5ANC - chains A and N of the 11 polymer chains in the assembly; structure by electron microscopy, 4.20 A resolution (low resolution: residue-level contacts below are approximate; hydrogen-bond / salt-bridge calls are withheld).

# Chain A
Protein: 60S ribosomal protein L3
Source organism: Dictyostelium discoideum
Reference sequence: P34113 (RL3_DICDI); numbering as in UniProt (aligned over 1-398)
Sequence (398 residues; row label = number of the first residue in the row):
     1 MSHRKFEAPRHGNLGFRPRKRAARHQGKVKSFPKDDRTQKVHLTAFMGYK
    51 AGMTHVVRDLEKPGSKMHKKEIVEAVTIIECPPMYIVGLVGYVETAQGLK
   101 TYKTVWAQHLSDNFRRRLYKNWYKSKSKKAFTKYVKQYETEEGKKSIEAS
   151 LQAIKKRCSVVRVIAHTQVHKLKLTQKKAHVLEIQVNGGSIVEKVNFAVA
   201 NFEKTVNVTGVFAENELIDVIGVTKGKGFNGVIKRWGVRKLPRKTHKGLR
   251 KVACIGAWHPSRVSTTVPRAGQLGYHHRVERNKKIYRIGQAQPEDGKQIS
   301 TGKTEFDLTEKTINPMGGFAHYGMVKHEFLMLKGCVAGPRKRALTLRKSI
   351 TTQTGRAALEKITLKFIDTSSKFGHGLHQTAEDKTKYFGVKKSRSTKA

# Chain N
Molecule: 26S ribosomal RNA
Source organism: Dictyostelium discoideum
Sequence (3741 nucleotides; row label = number of the first residue in the row):
     1 UCCGCCUCACCUUUGUAAGAUUACCCGCUGAACUUAAGCAUAUCAGUAAG
    51 CGGAGGAAAAGAAACUAACUAGGAUUCCGUCAGUAACGGCGAGUGAAGAC
   101 GGAAUAGCCCAAGGUUCAAACCUGGAUCUCUUCGAGGUUAGGUGAUGUGA
   151 CCUAUGGACUGAUGGAGCCCGCUGUUGUGACUGCUAAUUCCGUUUGGAAU
   201 UUCGAGUCGUAGAAGGUGAUAACCCUGUUCGCAGUAUCACAACAGUUGGA
   251 CUUUGCCAUUAGCUCCACGAGUAGGAAUGUCUGAAAUUGCAUUCUGAAUG
   301 GGUGAUAAGAUUCAUCCAAGGCUAAAUAUAUGUUAGGAGAUCGAUAGCAU
   351 ACAAGUACCGUGAGGGAAAGGUGAAAAGAACUUUGAAAAAAGGUUUAAAA
   401 GUAUUUGACACCGUUUAUGUGGAAGCGUUUACUUGGACCCCGAUUAAUGA
   451 CGUCGGUUUAGCUCUAAUUCUUAGGUGGCCAAAGUAGAGUGUUACGUGCU
   501 GAUCAAAAGGUAACGGACAUUUGAUUCAUUGGUUAUCGACGAGGAAGGUA
   551 CUCUAAAUCGGCCAGUUACUAACGGGUGAGAUCUGAUGUUUAUAAAAUGG
   601 GGGAUGAGGCUUAUCGGCUUGCUGGUGGCUCGCUCUCAAUAAUGGAUAUU
   651 GGGUUUCAUCAAGAGUGCAAAAUGGUGGCAAUUCACUAUUAGUGGUUAUU
   701 AAUUUUGUUUGCGUGGCUUGGCCUUGUCUACAGGUUAUCUUCGGAUGGCU
   751 UGUAGCUUUGUUGAACGCGUGGGCUUAAUGUUGUGAUUCUAGUAGCGUUA
   801 CCAUAUCGUUAGAGUGGGUUCAAUAAAUGUCCCGUCUUGAAACACGGAUC
   851 AAGGAGGCCGUUUUGUGUGCGAGUGUAAGAGUAAUUAAAACUCUGACGCG
   901 UAUUGAAAGAAAGAAUACUCCAAAAGAUCGUAACUACGGUUACCUUCUGU
   951 AAGGAGUGCCCGAAUCAUGAGAACUCUGUUUCGAAAGGAUUUGCGGUUGA
  1001 GCACCUAGAAUGGGACCCGAAAGGUUGUGAACUAUGCCUGAGGAAGGCGA
  1051 AGUCAGGGGAAACUCUGAUGGAGGCUUGUCGCAAUGCUGACGUGCAAAUC
  1101 GCUUGUCUAACUUGGGUAUAGGGGCGAAAGACUAAUCGAACAACCUAGUA
  1151 GCUGGUUCCUUCCGAAGUUUCCCUCAGGAUAGCUGGAGCAGUAUUCUAGU
  1201 UCCAUCUUGUAAAGACAAUGAUUAGCAGUUUCGGGGGCGUAAUGCUCUCA
  1251 GCUGAUUCUCAAACUCUGAACGGGUGGGUAUCAUUUUAAUUCACUUAAUU
  1301 GGAUUUUAAAAUUAAAUUGCACAUGUGCAAUGAAAAAUAGGAGCUCUUAG
  1351 UGGGCCAUUUUUGGUAAGCAGAACUGGCGAUGUGGGUUGAACCAAAUAUU
  1401 GGGAUAAGACGUCUAACAUUCACUAAUAGAUACCACAAAAGGUGUUAGUU
  1451 CAUUAAGACAGCAGGACGGUGGCCAUGGAAGUCGGUAUCCGCUAAGGAGU
  1501 GUGUAACAACUCACCUGCCAAAUGGACUAGCCCUGAAAAUGGAUGACGCU
  1551 AGCAGUGGAUGGUCGAUGCCCAAUCGUUAAAAGAAGUGAUAAUACUUUUA
  1601 ACGUGUAGGAAGGCGUGAAGGUAACGUAGAAGCUUGAAUGUGAAUUCGAG
  1651 UGGAGUUGUCUUUAGUGCAGAUCUUGAUGGUAGUAGCAAAUAUUCAAAAG
  1701 AAUUUACUUUGAAGGCCGAAGUGGGGAAGGGUUCCAUAACAAUGGAAUUC
  1751 ACUUAUGGGUGAGUCGAUCCUAAGGUUUGGGUUAACUCUCUCUAAUAAGG
  1801 UUACUAGGUCAUUGGAUCGAAAGUGAAGGUGGCUUUAACACUAGUGACUU
  1851 UAUAGGCCGAAAGGGAAGCGGGUUAAAAUUCCUGCACCAUCGAAUGGGAU
  1901 AUUAGGGUAACCGAUCGUAAUCCGGGACAUCAAUUGGCGGUCGAGGAAGA
  1951 GUUAUCUUUUCUUGUUAACAUUGUCUUGGGGUCCUCCGAAUCAGGUCAAC
  2001 UGGAGACGAGGAUUCAUCGCACAAUGGAAGAGCACAGUCCUUUGGAUUGG
  2051 GUCUCGCAUCCGCUAAAUGGUCCUUGAAAACCGGAUUAUGGUAUUUAAUC
  2101 CUAUUUGGUGUUCGUACCAAUAACCACAUCAGGUCUCCAAGGUGAAUAGC
  2151 CUCUGGUCAAAUGUAUUAAUGUAGAUAAGGGAAGUCGGCAAAACCGAUCU
  2201 GUAACUUCGGGAUAAGGAUUGGCUCUAAAGGCUGGUGGAGUGGACAUAUU
  2251 GGAGUUUGCUAUUUGUUUUUUACUUUUAGGAUGGGCAACUGUUUUGAAGG
  2301 UUUAAGAUGGGUGGUAAUUCUUUCCAAUGUGAGGGCUUGCUCGUUCUGCU
  2351 UUACGAUUAACAGCUAAUUUAGAACUGUGACGAUCACCGGGAAUCCAACU
  2401 GUUUAAUUAAAACAAAGCAUUGCGAUAAGCUUAAAAGCUUUUGACGCAAU
  2451 GUGAUUUCUGCCCAGUGCUCUGAAUGUCAAAGUGAAGAGAUUCAACCUAG
  2501 CACGGGUAAACGGCGGGAGUAACUAUGACUCUCUUAAGGUAGCCAAAUGC
  2551 CUCGUCAUCUAAUUAGUGACGCGCAUGAAUGGAUCAAUGAGAUUCCCACU
  2601 GUCCCUAACUACUAUACAGCGAAACCACUGCAAGGGGAACGGGCCUUGCA
  2651 AAAACAGCGGGGAAAGAAGACCCUGUUGAGCUUGACUCUAGUCUGAUAUU
  2701 GCAUAGUGACCUAAAAGGUGUAGAAUAGGUGGGAGGGGCAACCCGACGGU
  2751 GAAAUACCACCCCUUUUGGCGUUACUUUGCUAACUUGGAAUAACAGUACC
  2801 UCAUAAUUCAUUUUAUGAUGGUUUUGGUGAAUAAGCGGAUCAACCACGGG
  2851 UGAAAUCUGUGCAAAUUGGGCAACUGAUUUGUAUAGCAAAGUAGUCCCUC
  2901 UGGUCCCGUAUUAUGUCGACCAAGAACAGUUUCAGGUGGGGAGUUUGGCU
  2951 GGGGCGGCACAUUUGUUAAAAGAUAACGCAAGUGUCCAAAGGCAGGCUCA
  3001 GUGAGAACAGAAAUCUCACGUAGAGUAAAAGGGCAAAAGCCUGCUUGAUU
  3051 CUGAUUUUCAGUACUAAUCGGAACUGGGAAACCAGGGCCUAUCGAUCCUU
  3101 UAUGUGCUUAAAUCUUAACCCUAGAGGUGUCAGAAAAGUUACCACAGGGA
  3151 UAACUGGCUUGUGGCAGCCAAGCGCUCAUAGCGACGCUGCUUUUUGAUCC
  3201 UUCGAUGUCGGCUCUUCUUAUCAUUGUGAAGCAGAAUUCACAAAGUGUUG
  3251 GAUUGUUCACCCACUAACAAGGAACGUGAGCUGGGUUUAGACCGUCGUGA
  3301 GACAGGUUAGUUUUACCCUACUGUUGUCAAUUGUUUGCGUAAUAGUAGCA
  3351 UGAUUUAGUACGAGAGGAACUGUCAUGCCGGAUCACUGGUCUGUAGGUUU
  3401 AUUUGACAAAAUAGUGACCUGCCGCUACCAUCCGUUGGAUAAUGGCUGAA
  3451 CGCCUCUAAGUCAGAAUCCAUUCUAGAAACGCAAACCAAAUGCUUUAGAG
  3501 UGUGAAUGUUGUAGGUAACAUUAGGUUGUUGGUGGGGGACCACUUUCAAC
  3551 UUUAAACCAUAUGAUUAAUCGCUGUUACACUGCAGUUUCCUUCCGGUUAU
  3601 UGUGGUGGGUGGCUAAAUUCUAAUUUAUAUCCUCGUUCCGCUCAACUCUU
  3651 CGAUUGUAGACGACUAUCAAAUGAACUAGGUGCUGUAAGCUUCCGAGUAG
  3701 CGUUCAGUUACGAGGGGUUGAGGCUUUUCCAUUAGUUCUUU
Unresolved in the structure: 1-1220, 1271-1355, 1603-2391, 2701-2924, 3481-3741
Sequence notes: conflict C3119 (G in FR733594.)

# Chain A / chain N interface
Residue-residue contacts (236):
  Met1(A) - G3272(N)
  Met1(A) - A3273(N)
  Met1(A) - G3276(N)
  Met1(A) - U3277(N)
  Ser2(A) - G3271(N)
  Ser2(A) - G3272(N)
  His3(A) - C3214(N)
  His3(A) - U3215(N)
  His3(A) - U3216(N)
  His3(A) - G3276(N)
  Arg4(A) - G3211(N)
  Arg4(A) - C3212(N)
  Arg4(A) - C3214(N)
  Arg4(A) - U3257(N)
  Arg4(A) - C3258(N)
  Lys5(A) - U3249(N)
  Phe6(A) - U3248(N)
  Phe6(A) - U3249(N)
  Glu7(A) - G3247(N)
  Glu7(A) - U3248(N)
  Ala8(A) - U3215(N)
  Ala8(A) - U3216(N)
  Pro9(A) - U3215(N)
  Pro9(A) - A3347(N)
  Pro9(A) - G3380(N)
  Arg10(A) - U3215(N)
  Arg10(A) - U3216(N)
  His11(A) - C3214(N)
  His11(A) - U3215(N)
  His11(A) - G3380(N)
  Gly12(A) - A3347(N)
  Gly12(A) - G3380(N)
  Gly12(A) - G3381(N)
  Asn13(A) - A3347(N)
  Asn13(A) - G3380(N)
  Asn13(A) - G3381(N)
  Leu14(A) - U3216(N)
  Leu14(A) - G3345(N)
  Leu14(A) - U3346(N)
  Gly15(A) - G3345(N)
  Gly15(A) - U3346(N)
  Gly15(A) - U3474(N)
  Phe16(A) - G3381(N)
  Phe16(A) - C3473(N)
  Phe16(A) - U3474(N)
  Arg17(A) - G3323(N)
  Arg17(A) - G3345(N)
  Arg17(A) - U3346(N)
  Pro18(A) - G3323(N)
  Pro18(A) - U3474(N)
  Pro18(A) - A3475(N)
  Arg19(A) - G3323(N)
  Arg19(A) - G3381(N)
  Arg19(A) - A3382(N)
  Lys20(A) - G3323(N)
  Lys20(A) - U3324(N)
  Lys20(A) - A3475(N)
  Lys20(A) - G3476(N)
  Arg21(A) - U3324(N)
  Arg21(A) - U3325(N)
  Ala22(A) - A3475(N)
  Arg24(A) - G3339(N)
  Lys28(A) - U3340(N)
  Lys30(A) - C3473(N)
  Lys30(A) - U3474(N)
  Lys30(A) - A3475(N)
  Lys30(A) - G3476(N)
  Ser31(A) - C3473(N)
  Lys50(A) - U3383(N)
  Lys50(A) - C3384(N)
  Met53(A) - U3383(N)
  Met53(A) - C3384(N)
  Met53(A) - A3385(N)
  Thr54(A) - A3385(N)
  His55(A) - A3385(N)
  Lys62(A) - C3374(N)
  Lys62(A) - A3375(N)
  Gly64(A) - U3373(N)
  Gly64(A) - C3374(N)
  Ser65(A) - C3374(N)
  Ser65(A) - A3375(N)
  Lys66(A) - C3374(N)
  Lys66(A) - A3375(N)
  Ala75(A) - A3385(N)
  Tyr92(A) - G3339(N)
  Gln97(A) - U3340(N)
  Gln97(A) - A3341(N)
  Gln97(A) - C3480(N)
  Gly98(A) - U3340(N)
  Gly98(A) - A3341(N)
  Leu99(A) - U3340(N)
  Leu99(A) - A3341(N)
  Lys100(A) - G3339(N)
  Thr101(A) - G3339(N)
  Thr104(A) - G3337(N)
  Trp106(A) - G3337(N)
  Lys120(A) - G3337(N)
  Trp122(A) - U3334(N)
  Thr132(A) - U3335(N)
  Tyr134(A) - G3333(N)
  Tyr134(A) - U3335(N)
  Val135(A) - G3333(N)
  Val135(A) - U3336(N)
  Val135(A) - G3337(N)
  Arg162(A) - G3339(N)
  Arg162(A) - U3340(N)
  Val181(A) - C3338(N)
  Leu182(A) - G3339(N)
  Glu183(A) - C3338(N)
  Glu183(A) - G3339(N)
  Thr224(A) - A3382(N)
  Thr224(A) - U3383(N)
  Lys225(A) - U3383(N)
  Lys225(A) - C3384(N)
  Lys225(A) - C3425(N)
  Lys227(A) - C3425(N)
  Lys234(A) - A2607(N)
  Lys234(A) - A2608(N)
  Lys234(A) - U3426(N)
  Arg235(A) - U3322(N)
  Arg235(A) - G3323(N)
  Arg239(A) - C2604(N)
  Arg239(A) - U2606(N)
  Arg239(A) - U3213(N)
  Arg239(A) - C3214(N)
  Lys240(A) - U2606(N)
  Pro242(A) - C2603(N)
  Pro242(A) - C3212(N)
  Arg243(A) - G3211(N)
  Arg243(A) - C3281(N)
  Arg243(A) - U3282(N)
  Lys244(A) - U2602(N)
  Lys244(A) - C2603(N)
  Thr245(A) - U3282(N)
  His246(A) - G3280(N)
  His246(A) - C3281(N)
  Lys247(A) - C3281(N)
  Lys247(A) - U3282(N)
  Arg250(A) - C2658(N)
  Lys251(A) - G2659(N)
  Lys251(A) - G3280(N)
  Val252(A) - G2659(N)
  Val252(A) - U3213(N)
  Val252(A) - C3214(N)
  Ala253(A) - G2659(N)
  Ala253(A) - G2660(N)
  Ala253(A) - U3213(N)
  Ala253(A) - G3280(N)
  Cys254(A) - G2660(N)
  Cys254(A) - U3213(N)
  Cys254(A) - C3214(N)
  Cys254(A) - G3276(N)
  Cys254(A) - U3277(N)
  Ile255(A) - C2658(N)
  Ile255(A) - G2659(N)
  Ile255(A) - G2660(N)
  Gly256(A) - G2660(N)
  Ala257(A) - G2660(N)
  Ala257(A) - G3276(N)
  Trp258(A) - G2660(N)
  Trp258(A) - G2661(N)
  Trp258(A) - G2662(N)
  Trp258(A) - A2663(N)
  Trp258(A) - A3274(N)
  Trp258(A) - G3276(N)
  His259(A) - U1540(N)
  His259(A) - U3216(N)
  His259(A) - G3272(N)
  His259(A) - A3273(N)
  His259(A) - A3274(N)
  His259(A) - G3276(N)
  Pro260(A) - U1540(N)
  Pro260(A) - A2633(N)
  Ser261(A) - G2660(N)
  Ser261(A) - G2661(N)
  Arg262(A) - A2632(N)
  Arg262(A) - G2660(N)
  Arg262(A) - A3320(N)
  Val263(A) - G2660(N)
  Val263(A) - A3320(N)
  Val263(A) - C3321(N)
  Ser264(A) - C3321(N)
  Thr265(A) - C3321(N)
  Thr265(A) - U3322(N)
  Thr266(A) - U3215(N)
  Thr266(A) - U3216(N)
  Val267(A) - C3214(N)
  Pro268(A) - C3214(N)
  Pro268(A) - U3215(N)
  Arg269(A) - G2657(N)
  Arg269(A) - C2658(N)
  Arg269(A) - A3320(N)
  Arg269(A) - C3321(N)
  Arg269(A) - U3322(N)
  Ala270(A) - U3322(N)
  Gly271(A) - U3322(N)
  Gly271(A) - G3323(N)
  Gln272(A) - G3323(N)
  Gly274(A) - A3382(N)
  His276(A) - G3381(N)
  His276(A) - A3382(N)
  His277(A) - U3474(N)
  His277(A) - A3475(N)
  Arg278(A) - G3381(N)
  Arg278(A) - A3382(N)
  Arg278(A) - U3474(N)
  Val279(A) - C3473(N)
  Val279(A) - U3474(N)
  Glu280(A) - A3382(N)
  Arg281(A) - C3433(N)
  Arg281(A) - G3434(N)
  Arg281(A) - U3435(N)
  Arg281(A) - U3472(N)
  Lys283(A) - C3432(N)
  Tyr322(A) - G3424(N)
  Lys333(A) - C3432(N)
  Lys333(A) - C3433(N)
  Gly334(A) - C3432(N)
  Cys335(A) - A3382(N)
  Cys335(A) - U3383(N)
  Cys335(A) - U3431(N)
  Val336(A) - A3382(N)
  Val336(A) - U3383(N)
  Ala337(A) - A3382(N)
  Gly338(A) - A3382(N)
  Gly338(A) - U3383(N)
  Gly338(A) - C3384(N)
  Pro339(A) - C3384(N)
  Arg347(A) - C3473(N)
  Thr351(A) - U3435(N)
  Thr351(A) - U3436(N)
  Arg356(A) - C3374(N)
  Asp368(A) - A3385(N)
  Ser370(A) - A3385(N)
  Lys372(A) - C3422(N)
  Phe373(A) - C3422(N)
Interface residues without a listed pair, chain A (123 interface residues in all): Val29, Pro63, Lys103, Lys136, Ala179, Ile233, Trp236, Val238, Leu241, Asn282, Ile350, Ser371
Interface residues without a listed pair, chain N (88 interface residues in all): G2601, C3217, A3270, U3313, C3379, C3386, U3387, G3421, C3423

# In short
The interface between chain A and chain N involves 123 residues on one side and 88 on the other.
Here chain A is 60S ribosomal protein L3 and chain N is 26S ribosomal RNA, both from Dictyostelium discoideum.
Entry 5ANC (Mechanism of eIF6 release from the nascent 60S ribosomal subunit) was determined by electron
microscopy (same publication as 6QKL, 5AN9 and 5ANB).
